9HIS - chains H and I of the 4 polymer chains in the assembly; structure by electron microscopy, 3.28 A resolution.

[Chain H]
Name: DUF6242 domain-containing protein
From: Bacteroides thetaiotaomicron VPI-5482
UniProtKB: Q8A1D9 (Q8A1D9_BACTN); residue numbers follow UniProt; this construct covers 1-493
Sequence (493 residues; each row starts with the number of its first residue):
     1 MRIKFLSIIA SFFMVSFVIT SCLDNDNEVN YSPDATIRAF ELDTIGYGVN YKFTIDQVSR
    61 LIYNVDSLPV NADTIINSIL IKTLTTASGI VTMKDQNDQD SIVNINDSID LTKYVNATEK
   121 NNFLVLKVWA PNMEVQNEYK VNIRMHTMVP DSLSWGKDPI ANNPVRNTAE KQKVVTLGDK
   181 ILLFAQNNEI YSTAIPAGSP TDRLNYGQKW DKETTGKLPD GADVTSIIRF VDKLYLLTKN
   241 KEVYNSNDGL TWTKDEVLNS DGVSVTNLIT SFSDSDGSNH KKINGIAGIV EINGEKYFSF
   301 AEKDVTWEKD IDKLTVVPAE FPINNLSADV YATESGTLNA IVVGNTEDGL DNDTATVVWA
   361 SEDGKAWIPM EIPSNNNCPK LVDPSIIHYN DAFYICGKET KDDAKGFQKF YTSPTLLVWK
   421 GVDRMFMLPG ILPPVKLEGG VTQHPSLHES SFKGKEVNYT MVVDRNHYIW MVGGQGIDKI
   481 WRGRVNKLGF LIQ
Unresolved in the structure: 1-33, 96-97, 437-445, 493

[Chain I]
Name: Peptidyl-prolyl cis-trans isomerase
From: Bacteroides thetaiotaomicron VPI-5482
Notes: EC 5.2.1.8
UniProtKB: Q8A1P7 (Q8A1P7_BACTN); numbering as in UniProt (aligned over 1-196)
Sequence (196 residues; row label = number of the first residue in the row):
     1 MSKKIYLFSL VLLALAFVSC SETEEVGKYD NWRARNEAFI DSLANVYATA SGRGGLERIE
    61 MLTAPGNYIY YKEMEPMTDH VVKAGNPKYT DYVKVYYKGT NILGEYFDGN FKGDNPVVDG
   121 KDPSEGDSPT TIFQVSGVIT GWGEVLQRME VGDRWKVYIP WDYAYGSSGT TGILGYSALV
   181 FDITLLDFAN TEAELK
Unresolved in the structure: 1-27

[How chain H and chain I interact]
Contacting residue pairs (19; chain H residue first):
  Asp-34(H) / Thr-63(I)
  Ala-35(H) / Thr-63(I)
  Ile-37(H) / Thr-63(I)
  Ile-37(H) / Tyr-89(I)
  Arg-38(H) / Tyr-89(I)
  Lys-52(H) / Thr-90(I)  hydrogen bond (side chain-backbone)
  Lys-52(H) / Asn-190(I)  hydrogen bond
  Phe-53(H) / Thr-90(I)  hydrogen bond (backbone-side chain)
  Thr-54(H) / Thr-90(I)
  Thr-54(H) / Asn-190(I)
  Ile-55(H) / Lys-88(I)
  Ile-55(H) / Tyr-89(I)  hydrogen bond (backbone-backbone)
  Ile-55(H) / Thr-90(I)  hydrogen bond (backbone-side chain)
  Asp-56(H) / Lys-88(I)
  Gln-57(H) / Leu-62(I)
  Gln-57(H) / Tyr-89(I)
  Gln-57(H) / Gln-147(I)  hydrogen bond
  Val-58(H) / Gln-147(I)
  Val-65(H) / Asn-190(I)
Other interface residues (no listed pair), chain H (16 interface residues in all): Thr-36, Arg-60, Tyr-63, Val-135
Other interface residues (no listed pair), chain I (12 interface residues in all): Ala-64, Pro-65, Asp-91, Tyr-92, Arg-148

[Summary]
16 residues of chain H and 12 residues of chain I are in contact, with 6 hydrogen bonds. Polar contacts
include Lys-52(H)/Thr-90(I), Lys-52(H)/Asn-190(I) and Phe-53(H)/Thr-90(I).
Chain H is DUF6242 domain-containing protein and chain I is Peptidyl-prolyl cis-trans isomerase, both from
Bacteroides thetaiotaomicron VPI-5482; the structure, Extracellular components BamHIJK of the Bacteroides
thetaiotaomicron BAM machinery, was determined by electron microscopy together with 9HJM, 9HIV and 9HJ3 from
the same study.
